8BC9 - chains B and J; structure by X-ray diffraction, 2.30 A resolution.

== Chain B ==
Protein: U5 small nuclear ribonucleoprotein 200 kDa helicase
From: Homo sapiens
Notes: EC 3.6.4.13
Reference sequence: O75643 (U520_HUMAN); numbering as in UniProt (aligned over 394-2136)
Amino-acid sequence (1747 residues; each row starts with the number of its first residue):
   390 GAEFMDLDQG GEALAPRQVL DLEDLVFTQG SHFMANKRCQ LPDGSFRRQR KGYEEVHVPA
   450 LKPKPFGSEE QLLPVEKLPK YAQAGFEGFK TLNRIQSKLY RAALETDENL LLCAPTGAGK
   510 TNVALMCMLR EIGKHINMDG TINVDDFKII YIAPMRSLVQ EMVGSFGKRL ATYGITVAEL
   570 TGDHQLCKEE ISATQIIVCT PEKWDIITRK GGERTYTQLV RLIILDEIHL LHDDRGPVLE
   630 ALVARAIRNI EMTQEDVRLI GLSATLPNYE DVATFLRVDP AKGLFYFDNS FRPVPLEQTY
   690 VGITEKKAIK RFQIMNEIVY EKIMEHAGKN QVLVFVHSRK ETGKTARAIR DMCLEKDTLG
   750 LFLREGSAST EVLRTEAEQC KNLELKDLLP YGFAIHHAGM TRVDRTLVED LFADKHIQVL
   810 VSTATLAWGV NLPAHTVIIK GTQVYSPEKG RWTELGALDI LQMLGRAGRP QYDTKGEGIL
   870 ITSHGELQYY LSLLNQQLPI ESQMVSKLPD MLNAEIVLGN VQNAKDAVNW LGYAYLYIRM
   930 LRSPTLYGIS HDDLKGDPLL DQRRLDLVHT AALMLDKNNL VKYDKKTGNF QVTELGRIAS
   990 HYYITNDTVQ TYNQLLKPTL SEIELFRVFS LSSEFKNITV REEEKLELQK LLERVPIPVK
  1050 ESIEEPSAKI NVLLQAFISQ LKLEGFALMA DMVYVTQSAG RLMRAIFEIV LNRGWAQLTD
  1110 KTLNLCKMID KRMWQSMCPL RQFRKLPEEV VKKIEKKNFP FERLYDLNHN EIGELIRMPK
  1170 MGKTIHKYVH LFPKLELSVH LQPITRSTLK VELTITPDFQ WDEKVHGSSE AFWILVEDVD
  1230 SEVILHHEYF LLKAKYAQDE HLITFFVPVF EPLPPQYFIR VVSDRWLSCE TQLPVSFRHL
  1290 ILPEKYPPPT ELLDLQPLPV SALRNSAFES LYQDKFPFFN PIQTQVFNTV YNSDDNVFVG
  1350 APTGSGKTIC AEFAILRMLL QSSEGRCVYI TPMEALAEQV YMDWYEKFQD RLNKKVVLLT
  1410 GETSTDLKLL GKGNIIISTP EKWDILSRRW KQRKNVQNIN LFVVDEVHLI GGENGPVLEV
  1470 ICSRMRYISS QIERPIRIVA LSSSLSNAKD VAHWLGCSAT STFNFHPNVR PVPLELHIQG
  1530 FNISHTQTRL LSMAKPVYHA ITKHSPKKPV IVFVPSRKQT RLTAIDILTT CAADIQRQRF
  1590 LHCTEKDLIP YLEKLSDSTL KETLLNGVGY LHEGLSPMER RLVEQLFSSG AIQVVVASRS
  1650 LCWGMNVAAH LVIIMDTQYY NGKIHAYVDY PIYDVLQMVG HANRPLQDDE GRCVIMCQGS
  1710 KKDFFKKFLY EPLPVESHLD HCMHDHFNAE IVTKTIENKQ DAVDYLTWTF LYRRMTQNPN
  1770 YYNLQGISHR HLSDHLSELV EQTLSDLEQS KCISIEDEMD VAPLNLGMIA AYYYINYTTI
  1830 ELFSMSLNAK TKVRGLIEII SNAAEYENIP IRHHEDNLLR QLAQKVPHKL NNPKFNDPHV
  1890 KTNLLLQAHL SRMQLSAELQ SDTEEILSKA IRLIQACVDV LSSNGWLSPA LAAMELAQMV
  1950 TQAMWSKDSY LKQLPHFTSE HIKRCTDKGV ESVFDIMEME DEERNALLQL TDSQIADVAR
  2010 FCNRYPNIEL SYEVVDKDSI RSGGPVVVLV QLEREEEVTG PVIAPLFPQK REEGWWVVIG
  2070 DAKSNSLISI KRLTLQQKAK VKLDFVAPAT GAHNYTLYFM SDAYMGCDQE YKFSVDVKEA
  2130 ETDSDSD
Disordered / not traced: 390-403, 2128-2136
Sequence notes: expression tag (390-393)
Residues lining bound ligands: N-hydroxybenzenesulfonamide (A09): Ile1193, Lys1199, Phe1255, Gly1460, Pro1680, Ile1681, Tyr1682, Phe1713, Phe1717, Leu1722, Pro1723

== Chain J ==
Protein: Pre-mRNA-processing-splicing factor 8
From: Homo sapiens
Reference sequence: Q6P2Q9 (PRP8_HUMAN); residue numbers follow UniProt; this construct covers 2064-2320
Amino-acid sequence (263 residues; row label = number of the first residue in the row):
  2058 GPLGSMTQTF SSKTEWRVRA ISAANLHLRT NHIYVSSDDI KETGYTYILP KNVLKKFICI
  2118 SDLRAQIAGY LYGVSPPDNP QVKEIRCIVM VPQWGTHQTV HLPGQLPQHE YLKEMEPLGW
  2178 IHTQPNESPQ LSPQDVTTHA KIMADNPSWD GEKTIIITCS FTPGSCTLTA YKLTPSGYEW
  2238 GRQNTDKGNN PKGYLPSHYE RVQMLLSDRF LGFFMVPAQS SWNYNFMGVR HDPNMKYELQ
  2298 LANPKEFYHE VHRPSHFLNF ALL
Sequence notes: expression tag (2058-2063)

== Interface between chain B and chain J ==
Contacting residue pairs - 65 pairs, chain B then chain J:
  Thr1008(B) with His2084(J)
  Ser1010(B) with Ala2081(J)
  Glu1011(B) with Glu2307(J)
  Ile1012(B) with Ala2077(J)
  Gln1038(B) with Ser2068(J), hydrogen bond
  Lys1039(B) with Leu2320(J)
  Leu1040(B) with Phe2317(J); Leu2320(J), hydrophobic
  Glu1042(B) with Ser2068(J), hydrogen bond; Ser2069(J); Arg2074(J), hydrogen bond (backbone-side chain)
  Arg1043(B) with Arg2074(J), hydrogen bond (backbone-side chain); Phe2317(J); Leu2320(J)
  Val1044(B) with Arg2074(J), hydrogen bond (backbone-side chain); Phe2317(J), hydrophobic
  Pro1045(B) with Trp2073(J); Arg2310(J), hydrogen bond (backbone-side chain); Phe2314(J), hydrophobic; Phe2317(J)
  Ile1046(B) with Arg2310(J); Phe2314(J), hydrophobic
  Pro1047(B) with Trp2073(J), hydrophobic; Ala2077(J), hydrophobic
  Lys1049(B) with Ile2078(J)
  Gln1064(B) with Phe2317(J)
  Ser1068(B) with Phe2317(J)
  Leu1070(B) with Phe2317(J), hydrophobic; Ala2318(J); Leu2320(J)
  Lys1110(B) with Glu2303(J), salt bridge
  Met1117(B) with Glu2307(J)
  Trp1123(B) with Glu2307(J); Phe2314(J), hydrophobic
  Gln1124(B) with His2306(J); Glu2307(J), hydrogen bond (backbone-side chain)
  Ser1125(B) with Glu2307(J); Pro2311(J); Phe2314(J); Leu2315(J)
  Met1126(B) with Leu2315(J), hydrophobic
  Glu1144(B) with Leu2315(J)
  Asn1147(B) with Arg2287(J)
  Pro1149(B) with Gln2276(J)
  Val1228(B) with Gly2269(J); Asn2300(J), hydrogen bond (backbone-side chain)
  Asp1229(B) with Asn2109(J), hydrogen bond; Lys2113(J), hydrogen bond (backbone-side chain); Asn2300(J), hydrogen bond (backbone-side chain)
  Ser1230(B) with Asn2300(J), hydrogen bond
  Phe1259(B) with Leu2268(J), hydrophobic
  Pro1261(B) with Arg2266(J)
  Pro1264(B) with Tyr2168(J); Leu2268(J); Phe2270(J), hydrophobic
  Gln1265(B) with Phe2270(J); Leu2298(J)
  Phe1267(B) with Leu2298(J); Ala2299(J), hydrophobic; Asn2300(J)
  Gln1281(B) with Ala2299(J)
  Pro1283(B) with Leu2298(J)
  Ser1285(B) with Tyr2168(J), hydrogen bond
  Arg1287(B) with Tyr2168(J), hydrogen bond (side chain-backbone); Glu2171(J), salt bridge
Other interface residues (no listed pair), chain B (44 interface residues in all): Leu1041, Ala1065, Gln1106, Lys1141, Glu1151, Pro1263
Other interface residues (no listed pair), chain J (33 interface residues in all): His2313, Leu2319

== Overview ==
44 residues of chain B and 33 residues of chain J are in contact; the contacts include 14 hydrogen bonds and 2
salt bridges. Polar contacts include Lys1110(B)-Glu2303(J), Arg1287(B)-Glu2171(J) and Gln1038(B)-Ser2068(J).
Chain B binds N-hydroxybenzenesulfonamide.
Here chain B is U5 small nuclear ribonucleoprotein 200 kDa helicase and chain J is
Pre-mRNA-processing-splicing factor 8, both from Homo sapiens. Entry 8BC9 (Human Brr2 Helicase Region in
complex with C-tail deleted Jab1 and compound 24) was determined by X-ray diffraction, deposited together with
8BC8, 8BCB, 8BCC, 8BCD, 8BCE, 8BCF and 8BCG.
